Entry 2FHJ (X-ray diffraction, 2.00 A resolution); this record covers chains A and C of the 4 polymer chains in the assembly.

# Chain A (and C)
Name: Formylmethanofuran--tetrahydromethanopterin formyltransferase
From: Methanopyrus kandleri
Notes: EC 2.3.1.101; chain C of this document is another copy of the same molecule, construct and numbering; everything in this record applies to it too
Reference sequence: Q49610 (FTR_METKA); numbering as in UniProt (aligned over 1-296)
Amino-acid sequence (296 residues; numbered 1 to 296; the number before each row is that of its first residue):
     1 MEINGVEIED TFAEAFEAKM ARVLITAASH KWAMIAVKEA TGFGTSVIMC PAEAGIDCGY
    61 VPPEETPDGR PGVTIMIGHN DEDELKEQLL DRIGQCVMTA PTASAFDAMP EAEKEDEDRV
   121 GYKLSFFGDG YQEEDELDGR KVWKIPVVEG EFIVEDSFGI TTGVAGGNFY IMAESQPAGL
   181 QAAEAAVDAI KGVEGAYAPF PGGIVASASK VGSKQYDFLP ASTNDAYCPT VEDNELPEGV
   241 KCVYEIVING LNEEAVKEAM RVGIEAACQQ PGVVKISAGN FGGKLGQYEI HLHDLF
UniProt features mapped onto this chain:
  - mutagenesis: Arg261 (R261E: Weakens dimer-dimer association. Thermolabile)
Metal / ion sites: K+ site 1: Thr41, Ala54, Pro199 (shared with 1 residue of chain B); K+ site 2: Asp57, Lys191, Val193, Ala196; K+ site 3: Val97, Met98, Ala100, Ala103; K+ site 4: Thr161, Thr162, Leu251
Ligand contacts:
  - H4Z (5-(4-{[1-(2-amino-5-formyl-7-methyl-4-oxo-3,4,5,6,7,8-hexahydropteridin-6-yl)ethyl]amino}phenyl)-5-deoxy-1-O-{5-O-[(1,3-dicarboxypropoxy)(hydroxy)phosphoryl]pentofuranosyl}pentitol): Glu14, Phe16, Thr45, Val47, Ile48, Glu53, Ala165, Gly166, Asn168, Tyr170, Pro199, Phe200, Ser209, Lys210, Val211, Ala221, Glu245, Val247, Asn249, Gly279, Phe281, Leu285
  - MFN (N-[4,5,7-tricarboxyheptanoyl]-L-gamma-glutamyl-N-{2-[4-({5-[(formylamino)methyl]-3-furyl}methoxy)phenyl]ethyl}-D-glutamine), molecule 1: Ser46, Val47, Ile48, Met49, Phe200, Val205, Ser207, Ala208, Ser209, Phe218, Leu219, Pro220, Ala221
  - MFN, molecule 2: Leu90, Gly94, Gln95, Met98, Thr99, Tyr122, Lys123, Leu124, Phe126, Phe127

# How chain A and chain C interact
Residue-residue contacts (14):
  Lys31(A) - Lys31(C)
  Glu174(A) - Ser175(C)
  Ser175(A) - Glu174(C)
  Gln176(A) - Gln181(C)  hydrogen bond
  Gln176(A) - Pro271(C)
  Pro177(A) - Pro177(C)
  Pro177(A) - Ala178(C)
  Pro177(A) - Gln181(C)
  Pro177(A) - Pro271(C)
  Ala178(A) - Pro177(C)  hydrophobic
  Gln181(A) - Gln176(C)  hydrogen bond
  Gln181(A) - Pro177(C)
  Pro271(A) - Gln176(C)
  Pro271(A) - Pro177(C)

# Overview
The chain A/chain C interface involves 8 residues from each chain; the contacts include 2 hydrogen bonds. The
hydrogen-bonded pair is Gln176(A)-Gln181(C). Chain A binds compound MFN and compound H4Z. From UniProt: one
mutagenesis site on chain A.
Both chains are Formylmethanofuran--tetrahydromethanopterin formyltransferase (Methanopyrus kandleri). Entry
2FHJ (Crystal structure of formylmethanofuran: tetrahydromethanopterin formyltransferase in complex with its
coenzymes) was determined by X-ray diffraction together with 2FHK from the same study.
